Entry 5MK8 (X-ray diffraction, 1.95 A resolution); this record covers chain A.

[Chain A]
Name: Botulinum neurotoxin FA binding domain
Source organism: Clostridium botulinum
Chain sequence (437 residues; each row starts with the number of its first residue):
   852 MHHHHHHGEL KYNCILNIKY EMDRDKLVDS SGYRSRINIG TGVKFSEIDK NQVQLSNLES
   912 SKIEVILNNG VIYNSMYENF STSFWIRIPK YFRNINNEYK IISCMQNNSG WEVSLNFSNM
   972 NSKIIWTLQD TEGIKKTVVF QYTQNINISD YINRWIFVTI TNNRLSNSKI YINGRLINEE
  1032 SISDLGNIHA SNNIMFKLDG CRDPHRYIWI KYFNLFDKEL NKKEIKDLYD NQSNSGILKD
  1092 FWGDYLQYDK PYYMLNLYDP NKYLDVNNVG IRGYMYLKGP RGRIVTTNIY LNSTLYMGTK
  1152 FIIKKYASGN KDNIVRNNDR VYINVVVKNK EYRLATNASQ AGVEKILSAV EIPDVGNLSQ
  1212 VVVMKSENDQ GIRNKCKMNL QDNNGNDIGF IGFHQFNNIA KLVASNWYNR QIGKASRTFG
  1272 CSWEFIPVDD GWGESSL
Not modelled in the structure: 852-861, 1219-1224
Cystine bridges: Cys1227-Cys1272
What the authors report for this chain:
  - conformationally variable residues (order/disorder transition): Arg1261 to Arg1268

[In short]
From the paper: conformational variability at Arg1261.
Chain A is Botulinum neurotoxin FA binding domain (Clostridium botulinum); the structure, Crystal structure of
the receptor-binding domain of the FA hybrid Clostridium botulinum neurotoxin, was determined by X-ray
diffraction, deposited together with 5MK6 and 5MK7.
